PDB entry 6OY5 | X-ray diffraction, 3.10 A resolution | chains F and G of the 9 polymer chains in the assembly

Chain F:
Molecule: RNA polymerase sigma factor SigA
From: Thermus thermophilus
Reference sequence: Q72L95 (SIGA_THET2); residue numbers follow UniProt; this construct covers 1-423
Amino-acid sequence (423 residues; row label = number of the first residue in the row):
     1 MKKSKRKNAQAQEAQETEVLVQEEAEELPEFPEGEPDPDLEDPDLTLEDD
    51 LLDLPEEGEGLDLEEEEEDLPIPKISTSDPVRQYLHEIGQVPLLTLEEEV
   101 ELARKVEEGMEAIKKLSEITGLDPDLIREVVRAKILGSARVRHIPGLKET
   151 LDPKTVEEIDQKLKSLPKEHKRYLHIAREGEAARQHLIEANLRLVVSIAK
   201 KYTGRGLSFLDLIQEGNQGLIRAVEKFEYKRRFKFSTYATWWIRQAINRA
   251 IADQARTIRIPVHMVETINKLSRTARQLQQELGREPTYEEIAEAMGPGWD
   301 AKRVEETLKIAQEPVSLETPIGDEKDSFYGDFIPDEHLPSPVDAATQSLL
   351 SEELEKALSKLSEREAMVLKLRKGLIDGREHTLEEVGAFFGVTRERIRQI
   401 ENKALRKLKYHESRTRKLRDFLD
Unresolved in the structure: 1-77
Construct notes: conflict Thr46 (Ala in Q72L95)
Curated features (UniProtKB/Swiss-Prot):
  - DNA-binding region: Leu383 to Asn402 (H-T-H motif)
  - region: Ser78 to Ile113 (Sigma-70 factor domain-1)
  - motif: Asp211 to Gln214 (Interaction with polymerase core subunit RpoC)

Chain G:
Molecule: 22-nt DNA strand
Sequence (22 nucleotides; each row starts with the number of its first residue):
     2 CCCGCATCAGAGCCCAAAATAC
Unresolved in the structure: 2, 22-23

Chain F / chain G interface:
Pairs across the interface (4):
  Ile321(F) - DA19(G)  base contact
  Glu324(F) - DA18(G)  hydrogen bond to the base
  Asp326(F) - DA19(G)  base contact
  Ser327(F) - DA19(G)  base contact
Also at the interface, not in a pair above, chain F (5 interface residues in all): Phe332
Also at the interface, not in a pair above, chain G (4 interface residues in all): DA17, DA20

In short:
The interface between chain F and chain G involves 5 residues on one side and 4 on the other, with 1 hydrogen
bond. Its one hydrogen-bonded contact is Glu324(F)-DA18(G).
Here chain F is RNA polymerase sigma factor SigA (Thermus thermophilus) and chain G is a 22-nt DNA strand.
Entry 6OY5 (X-ray crystal structure of a bacterial reiterative transcription complex of pyrG promoter at 3
min) was determined by X-ray diffraction together with 6OVR, 6OVY, 6OW3, 6OY6, 6OY7, 6P70 and 6P71 from the
same study.
